7C06 - chains A and C of the 3 polymer chains in the assembly; structure by X-ray diffraction, 3.02 A resolution.

# Chain A
Molecule: Splicing factor U2AF 23 kDa subunit
From: Schizosaccharomyces pombe 972h-
UniProtKB: Q09176 (U2AF1_SCHPO); residue numbers follow UniProt; this construct covers 1-216
Sequence (216 residues; each row starts with the number of its first residue):
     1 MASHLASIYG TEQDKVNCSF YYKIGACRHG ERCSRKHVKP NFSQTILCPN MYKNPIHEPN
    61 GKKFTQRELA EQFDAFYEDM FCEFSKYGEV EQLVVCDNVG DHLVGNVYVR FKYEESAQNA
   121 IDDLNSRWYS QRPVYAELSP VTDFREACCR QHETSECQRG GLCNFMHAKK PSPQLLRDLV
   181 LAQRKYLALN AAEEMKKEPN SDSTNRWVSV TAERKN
Not modelled in the structure: 1, 195-216
Ion coordination: Zn2+ site 1: Cys-18, Cys-27, Cys-33, His-37; Zn2+ site 2: Cys-149, Cys-157, Cys-163, His-167
Swiss-Prot annotation at these positions:
  - zinc finger: Glu-12 to Pro-40 (C3H1-type 1), Asp-143 to Lys-170 (C3H1-type 2)
What the authors report for this chain:
  - conformationally variable residues (order/disorder transition, side-chain flip): Leu-5 to Lys-15, Phe-20, Arg-28, Asn-164, Phe-165
  - binding site for the 6-nt RNA strand (chain C): Glu-12, Lys-15, Phe-20, Cys-27, Arg-28, His-29, Cys-33, Ser-34, Arg-35, Arg-145, Glu-146, Cys-148, Cys-149, Arg-150, Gln-151, Arg-159, Cys-163, Asn-164, Phe-165
  - contacts within the chain: Arg-28/His-29 (hydrogen bond)
  - Zn2+ coordination: Cys-27
  - specificity-determining residues: Cys-27, Ser-34, Cys-149, Arg-150, Cys-163, Phe-165
  - mutagenesis - S34F, S34Y: increased binding to 5'-UAAGGU
  - mutagenesis - S34F (Kd 0.77 uM), S34Y (Kd 0.63 uM): increased binding to 5'-UCAGGU
  - mutagenesis - H29A: decreased binding to the 6-nt RNA strand (chain C)

# Chain C
Molecule: 6-nt RNA strand
Sequence (6 nucleotides; numbered 0 to 5; the number before each row is that of its first residue; numbering starts at 0):
     0 UUAGGU
Not modelled in the structure: 0

# How chain A and chain C interact
Contacting residue pairs (35; chain A residue first):
  Thr-11(A) / U5(C)  phosphate contact
  Glu-12(A) / A2(C)  hydrogen bond to the sugar
  Glu-12(A) / G3(C)  hydrogen bond to the sugar
  Glu-12(A) / G4(C)  hydrogen bond to the sugar
  Glu-12(A) / U5(C)  hydrogen bond to the phosphate
  Lys-15(A) / A2(C)  salt bridge to the phosphate
  Cys-18(A) / A2(C)  base contact
  Phe-20(A) / A2(C)  stacking on the base
  Lys-23(A) / G4(C)  hydrogen bond to the sugar
  Lys-23(A) / U5(C)  salt bridge to the phosphate
  Cys-27(A) / A2(C)  hydrogen bond to the base
  Arg-28(A) / A2(C)  base contact
  His-29(A) / U1(C)  stacking on the base
  His-29(A) / A2(C)  base contact
  Arg-32(A) / U1(C)  base contact
  Cys-33(A) / U1(C)  hydrogen bond to the base
  Ser-34(A) / U1(C)  hydrogen bond to the base
  Arg-35(A) / U1(C)  hydrogen bond to the sugar
  Arg-35(A) / A2(C)  salt bridge to the phosphate
  Arg-145(A) / G4(C)  hydrogen bond to the base
  Glu-146(A) / G4(C)  hydrogen bond to the base
  Ala-147(A) / G4(C)  base contact
  Cys-148(A) / G4(C)  hydrogen bond to the base
  Cys-149(A) / G3(C)  hydrogen bond to the base
  Cys-149(A) / G4(C)  base contact
  Arg-150(A) / G4(C)  hydrogen bond to the base
  Arg-150(A) / U5(C)  hydrogen bond to the base
  Gln-151(A) / G3(C)  base contact
  Gln-151(A) / G4(C)  base contact
  Arg-159(A) / G3(C)  salt bridge to the phosphate
  Cys-163(A) / G3(C)  hydrogen bond to the base
  Asn-164(A) / A2(C)  base contact
  Asn-164(A) / G3(C)  hydrogen bond to the base
  Phe-165(A) / G3(C)  base contact
  Phe-165(A) / G4(C)  stacking on the base
Other interface residues (no listed pair), chain A (26 interface residues in all): Gly-10, Cys-157

# Overview
Chain A and chain C form an interface of 26 and 5 residues respectively; the contacts include 17 hydrogen
bonds, 4 salt bridges and 3 aromatic stacking contacts. Polar pairs include Cys-27(A)/A2(C), Cys-33(A)/U1(C)
and Ser-34(A)/U1(C). From the paper: a binding site for the 6-nt RNA strand (chain C) at Glu-12(A), Lys-15(A)
and Phe-20(A) among others; S34F and S34Y of chain A increase binding to 5'-UAAGGU.
Here chain A is Splicing factor U2AF 23 kDa subunit (Schizosaccharomyces pombe 972h-) and chain C is a 6-nt
RNA strand. Entry 7C06 (Crystal structure of yeast U2AF1 complex bound to 3' splice site RNA, 5'-UAGGU) was
determined by X-ray diffraction (same publication as 7C07 and 7C08).
